PDB entry 1M26 | X-ray diffraction, 1.62 A resolution | chains A and C of the 8 polymer chains in the assembly

[Chain A (and C)]
Protein: Jacalin, alpha chain
Organism: Artocarpus integer
Notes: fragment: residues 85-217 of GB sequence entry AA32678; chain C of this document is another copy of the same molecule, construct and numbering; everything in this record applies to it too
Sequence (133 residues; each row starts with the number of its first residue):
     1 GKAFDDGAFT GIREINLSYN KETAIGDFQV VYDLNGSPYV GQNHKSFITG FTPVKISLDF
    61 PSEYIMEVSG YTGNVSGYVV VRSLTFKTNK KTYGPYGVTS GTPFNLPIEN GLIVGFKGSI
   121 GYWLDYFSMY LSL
Sequence notes: conflict Val98 (Ile182 in 289162)

[How chain A and chain C interact]
Contacting residue pairs (6; chain A residue first):
  Thr102(A) - Pro103(C)
  Leu106(A) - Leu106(C)  hydrophobic
  Glu109(A) - Lys117(C)  salt bridge
  Glu109(A) - Ser128(C)  hydrogen bond
  Lys117(A) - Glu109(C)  salt bridge
  Ser128(A) - Glu109(C)  hydrogen bond
Interface residues without a listed pair, chain A (9 interface residues in all): Pro103, Phe104, Asn105, Leu131
Interface residues without a listed pair, chain C (8 interface residues in all): Phe104, Asn105, Leu131

[Overview]
The interface between chain A and chain C involves 9 residues on one side and 8 on the other, with 2 hydrogen
bonds and 2 salt bridges. Polar contacts include Glu109(A)-Lys117(C) and Glu109(A)-Ser128(C).
Chain A and chain C are both Jacalin, alpha chain (Artocarpus integer); the structure, Crystal structure of
jacalin-T-antigen complex, was determined by X-ray diffraction.
